PDB entry 1HT1 | X-ray diffraction, 2.80 A resolution | chains B and Z of the 8 polymer chains in the assembly

# Chain B (and Z)
Name: Heat shock locus hslv
Source organism: Escherichia coli
Notes: chain Z of this document is another copy of the same molecule, construct and numbering; everything in this record applies to it too
UniProt: P0A7B8 (HSLV_ECOLI); residues 1-175 here = UniProt positions 1-175
Sequence (175 residues; each row starts with the number of its first residue):
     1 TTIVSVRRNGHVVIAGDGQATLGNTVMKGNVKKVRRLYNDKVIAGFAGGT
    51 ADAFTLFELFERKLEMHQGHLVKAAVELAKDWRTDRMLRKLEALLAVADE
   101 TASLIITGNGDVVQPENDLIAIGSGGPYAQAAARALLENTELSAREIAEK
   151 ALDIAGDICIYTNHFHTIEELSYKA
Not modelled in the structure: 175
Curated features (UniProtKB/Swiss-Prot):
  - active site: Thr-2
  - mutagenesis: Thr-2 (T2S: 80% reduced protease activity in the absence of HslU. Almost no effect in the presence of HslU; T2V: No protease activity)

# How chain B and chain Z interact
Pairs across the interface - 36 pairs, chain B then chain Z:
  Pro-127(B) / Tyr-128(Z)  hydrophobic
  Pro-127(B) / Ile-158(Z)  hydrophobic
  Tyr-128(B) / Pro-127(Z)  hydrophobic
  Tyr-128(B) / Tyr-128(Z)  hydrophobic
  Tyr-128(B) / Ala-131(Z)
  Gln-130(B) / Ile-158(Z)
  Ala-131(B) / Tyr-128(Z)
  Ala-131(B) / Ala-131(Z)  hydrophobic
  Ala-131(B) / Ala-132(Z)
  Ala-131(B) / Ile-154(Z)  hydrophobic
  Ala-132(B) / Ala-131(Z)
  Ala-132(B) / Ala-132(Z)
  Ala-132(B) / Ala-135(Z)
  Arg-134(B) / Ile-154(Z)
  Arg-134(B) / Asp-157(Z)  salt bridge
  Ala-135(B) / Ala-132(Z)
  Ala-135(B) / Ala-135(Z)  hydrophobic
  Ala-135(B) / Leu-136(Z)  hydrophobic
  Leu-136(B) / Ala-135(Z)
  Leu-136(B) / Leu-136(Z)
  Leu-136(B) / Asn-139(Z)
  Asn-139(B) / Leu-136(Z)
  Asn-139(B) / Thr-140(Z)
  Asn-139(B) / Leu-142(Z)
  Asn-139(B) / Lys-150(Z)  hydrogen bond
  Thr-140(B) / Asn-139(Z)
  Thr-140(B) / Thr-140(Z)
  Leu-142(B) / Asn-139(Z)
  Lys-150(B) / Asn-139(Z)  hydrogen bond
  Ile-154(B) / Ala-131(Z)
  Ile-154(B) / Arg-134(Z)
  Ile-154(B) / Ala-135(Z)
  Ile-154(B) / Glu-138(Z)
  Asp-157(B) / Arg-134(Z)  salt bridge
  Ile-158(B) / Gln-130(Z)
  Ile-158(B) / Arg-134(Z)
Also at the interface, not in a pair above, chain B (16 interface residues in all): Glu-138

# In short
Chain B and chain Z each contribute 16 residues to their interface, with 2 hydrogen bonds and 2 salt bridges.
Polar contacts include Arg-134(B)/Asp-157(Z) and Asn-139(B)/Lys-150(Z). UniProt lists active-site residue
Thr-2(B) and one mutagenesis site on chain B.
Chain B and chain Z are both Heat shock locus hslv (Escherichia coli); the structure, Nucleotide-Dependent
Conformational Changes in a Protease-Associated ATPase HslU, was determined by X-ray diffraction, deposited
together with 1HQY and 1HT2.
